PDB entry 5U8T | electron microscopy, 4.90 A resolution (low resolution: residue-level contacts below are approximate; hydrogen-bond / salt-bridge calls are withheld) | chains A and D of the 12 polymer chains in the assembly

[Chain A]
Molecule: DNA replication complex GINS protein PSF1
Organism: Saccharomyces cerevisiae (strain ATCC 204508 / S288c)
Reference sequence: Q12488 (PSF1_YEAST); numbering as in UniProt (aligned over 1-208)
Amino-acid sequence (208 residues; row label = number of the first residue in the row):
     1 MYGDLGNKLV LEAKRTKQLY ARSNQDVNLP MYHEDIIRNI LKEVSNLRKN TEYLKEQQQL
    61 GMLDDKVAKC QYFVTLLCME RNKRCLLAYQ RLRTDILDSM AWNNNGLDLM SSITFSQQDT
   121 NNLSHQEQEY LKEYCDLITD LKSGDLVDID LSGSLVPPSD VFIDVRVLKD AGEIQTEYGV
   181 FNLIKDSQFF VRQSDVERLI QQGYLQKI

[Chain D]
Molecule: DNA replication complex GINS protein SLD5
Organism: Saccharomyces cerevisiae (strain ATCC 204508 / S288c)
Reference sequence: Q03406 (SLD5_YEAST); residues 1-294 here = UniProt positions 1-294
Amino-acid sequence (294 residues; numbered 1 to 294; the number before each row is that of its first residue):
     1 MDINIDDILA ELDKETTAVD STKITQGSSS TTHRDANTIV GSSLDLNDKT QIYVSPQQDF
    61 SDLMKSWKNE RCSPELLPYP HQLMKRLLNR ISMQSQLIEN ISMGFLDMQN ASNANPPMPN
   121 ESKLPLLCME TELERLKFVI RSYIRCRLSK IDKFSLYLRQ LNEDENSLIS LTDLLSKDEI
   181 KYHDTHSLIW LKLVNDSILK YMPEELQAIN DTEGSVNMID EPDWNKFVFI HVNGPPDGKW
   241 NEDPLLQENE FGKPCYTVTI PDLKEEVELT IGSIYVMRYE VIRDLLRDDK VALI
Unresolved in the structure: 1-53, 111-120, 239-247, 294

[Chain A / chain D interface]
Contacting residue pairs - 66 pairs, chain A then chain D:
  Leu-41(A) / Tyr-201(D)
  Arg-48(A) / Pro-203(D)
  Met-79(A) / Pro-203(D)
  Met-79(A) / Leu-206(D)
  Glu-80(A) / Leu-206(D)
  Glu-80(A) / Thr-212(D)
  Glu-80(A) / Gly-214(D)
  Lys-83(A) / Leu-199(D)
  Lys-83(A) / Leu-206(D)
  Arg-84(A) / Ser-215(D)
  Arg-84(A) / Val-216(D)
  Arg-84(A) / Asn-217(D)
  Leu-87(A) / Val-194(D)
  Leu-87(A) / Ile-198(D)
  Arg-91(A) / Asp-152(D)
  Arg-91(A) / Lys-153(D)
  Arg-91(A) / Trp-190(D)
  Arg-91(A) / Met-218(D)
  Thr-94(A) / Trp-190(D)
  Thr-94(A) / Leu-193(D)
  Asp-98(A) / His-186(D)
  Trp-102(A) / Arg-145(D)
  Trp-102(A) / Leu-148(D)
  Trp-102(A) / Tyr-182(D)
  Asn-103(A) / Arg-145(D)
  Gln-126(A) / Leu-193(D)
  Gln-126(A) / Asp-196(D)
  Gln-126(A) / Ser-197(D)
  Glu-127(A) / Leu-193(D)
  Glu-127(A) / Ser-197(D)
  Tyr-130(A) / His-186(D)
  Tyr-130(A) / Ile-189(D)
  Tyr-130(A) / Leu-193(D)
  Glu-133(A) / Ile-189(D)
  Tyr-134(A) / Tyr-182(D)
  Tyr-134(A) / His-186(D)
  Leu-137(A) / Tyr-182(D)
  Leu-137(A) / Thr-185(D)
  Leu-137(A) / His-186(D)
  Leu-141(A) / Tyr-182(D)
  Gly-144(A) / Asp-178(D)
  Asp-145(A) / Leu-88(D)
  Leu-146(A) / Leu-88(D)
  Val-147(A) / Ile-91(D)
  Val-147(A) / Lys-137(D)
  Asp-148(A) / Lys-137(D)
  Asp-148(A) / Arg-141(D)
  Ile-149(A) / Ile-140(D)
  Ile-149(A) / Arg-141(D)
  Ile-149(A) / Ile-144(D)
  Asp-150(A) / Arg-141(D)
  Leu-151(A) / Arg-145(D)
  Ser-152(A) / Arg-145(D)
  Ser-154(A) / Phe-138(D)
  Ser-154(A) / Arg-141(D)
  Leu-155(A) / Phe-138(D)
  Val-156(A) / Phe-138(D)
  Pro-157(A) / Phe-138(D)
  Pro-158(A) / Arg-135(D)
  Val-161(A) / Leu-127(D)
  Val-161(A) / Thr-131(D)
  Phe-162(A) / Leu-127(D)
  Arg-192(A) / Leu-127(D)
  Arg-192(A) / Glu-130(D)
  Ser-194(A) / Glu-130(D)
  Ser-194(A) / Glu-134(D)
Other interface residues (no listed pair), chain A (45 interface residues in all): Tyr-32, Arg-38, Val-44, Leu-76, Leu-86, Gln-90, Gly-153, Gln-193
Other interface residues (no listed pair), chain D (40 interface residues in all): Glu-205, Ala-208, Ile-209

[In short]
Chain A and chain D form an interface of 45 and 40 residues respectively.
Here chain A is DNA replication complex GINS protein PSF1 and chain D is DNA replication complex GINS protein
SLD5, both from Saccharomyces cerevisiae (strain ATCC 204508 / S288c). Entry 5U8T (Structure of Eukaryotic CMG
Helicase at a Replication Fork and Implications) was determined by electron microscopy, deposited together
with 5U8S.
